PDB entry 5J3T | X-ray diffraction, 1.60 A resolution | chains A and B of the 3 polymer chains in the assembly

== Chain A ==
Molecule: mRNA-decapping enzyme subunit 1
From: Schizosaccharomyces pombe
UniProt: Q9P805 (DCP1_SCHPO); numbering as in UniProt (aligned over 1-127)
Sequence (130 residues; row label = number of the first residue in the row; numbers below 1 keep their minus sign (Gly-2 is residue -2)):
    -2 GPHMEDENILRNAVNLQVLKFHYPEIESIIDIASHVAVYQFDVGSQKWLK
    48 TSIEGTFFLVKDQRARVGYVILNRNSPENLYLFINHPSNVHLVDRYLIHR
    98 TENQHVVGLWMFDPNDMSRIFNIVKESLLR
Not modelled in the structure: -2 to 1
Construct notes: expression tag (-2 to 0)

== Chain B ==
Molecule: mRNA decapping complex subunit 2
From: Schizosaccharomyces pombe
Notes: EC 3.6.1.62
UniProt: O13828 (DCP2_SCHPO); residues 1-242 here = UniProt positions 1-242
Sequence (242 residues; row label = number of the first residue in the row):
     1 MSFTNATFSQVLDDLSARFILNLPAEEQSSVERLCFQIEQAHWFYEDFIR
    51 AQNDQLPSLGLRVFSAKLFAHCPLLWKWSKVHEEAFDDFLRYKTRIPVRG
   101 AIMLDMSMQQCVLVKGWKASSGWGFPKGKIDKDESDVDCAIREVYEETGF
   151 DCSSRINPNEFIDMTIRGQNVRLYIIPGISLDTRFESRTRKEISKIEWHN
   201 LMDLPTFKKNKPQTMKNKFYMVIPFLAPLKKWIKKRNIANNT
Not modelled in the structure: 1, 207-216, 242
Ion coordination: Mg2+: Tyr92, Phe185

== Chain A / chain B interface ==
Contacting residue pairs (43):
  Val11(A) - Leu21(B)  hydrophobic
  Asn12(A) - Ala17(B)
  Asn12(A) - Leu21(B)
  Asn12(A) - Asn22(B)  hydrogen bond
  Val15(A) - Asp13(B)
  Val15(A) - Asp14(B)
  Phe18(A) - Ser2(B)
  Phe18(A) - Ala6(B)  hydrophobic
  Phe18(A) - Gln10(B)
  His19(A) - Phe3(B)
  His19(A) - Asp14(B)  salt bridge
  His19(A) - Arg18(B)
  Ile29(A) - Asn22(B)
  Ser31(A) - Asn22(B)  hydrogen bond (side chain-backbone)
  Ser31(A) - Leu23(B)
  Ser31(A) - Pro24(B)
  His32(A) - Leu23(B)
  His32(A) - Pro24(B)
  His32(A) - Glu27(B)  salt bridge
  His32(A) - Gln37(B)
  Thr53(A) - Ala17(B)
  Thr53(A) - Asn22(B)
  Phe55(A) - Asn22(B)
  Leu69(A) - Arg18(B)
  Asn70(A) - Arg18(B)  hydrogen bond (backbone-side chain)
  Asn70(A) - Phe44(B)
  Arg71(A) - Arg18(B)
  Arg71(A) - Phe19(B)  hydrogen bond (side chain-backbone)
  Arg71(A) - Leu23(B)
  Arg71(A) - Gln37(B)  hydrogen bond
  Arg71(A) - Gln40(B)  hydrogen bond (backbone-side chain)
  Arg71(A) - Trp43(B)
  Arg71(A) - Phe44(B)
  Asn72(A) - Gln40(B)  hydrogen bond
  Asn72(A) - Trp43(B)
  Asn72(A) - Phe48(B)
  Ser73(A) - Arg18(B)
  Ser73(A) - Phe44(B)
  Ser73(A) - Phe48(B)
  Pro74(A) - Phe44(B)  hydrophobic
  Pro74(A) - Phe48(B)
  Asn76(A) - Arg18(B)  hydrogen bond
  Phe109(A) - Pro24(B)  hydrophobic
Interface residues without a listed pair, chain A (19 interface residues in all): Ala10
Interface residues without a listed pair, chain B (22 interface residues in all): Asn5, His71, Pro73

== Overview ==
The interface between chain A and chain B involves 19 residues on one side and 22 on the other; the contacts
include 8 hydrogen bonds and 2 salt bridges. Polar contacts include His19(A)-Asp14(B), His32(A)-Glu27(B) and
Asn12(A)-Asn22(B). Tyr92(B) and Phe185(B) form the Mg2+ site.
Here chain A is mRNA-decapping enzyme subunit 1 and chain B is mRNA decapping complex subunit 2, both from
Schizosaccharomyces pombe. Entry 5J3T (Crystal structure of S. pombe Dcp2:Dcp1:Edc1 mRNA decapping complex)
was determined by X-ray diffraction (same publication as 5J3Q and 5J3Y).
